PDB entry 4Y9Z | X-ray diffraction, 2.80 A resolution | chains F and G of the 34 polymer chains in the assembly

[Chain F]
Name: proteasome subunit alpha type-7
Source organism: Saccharomyces cerevisiae (strain ATCC 204508 / S288c)
Notes: EC 3.4.25.1
UniProt: P21242 (PSA7_YEAST); residues -3 to 284 here correspond to UniProt positions 1-288 (UniProt number = residue number + 4)
Sequence (288 residues; row label = number of the first residue in the row; numbers below 1 keep their minus sign (Met-3 is residue -3)):
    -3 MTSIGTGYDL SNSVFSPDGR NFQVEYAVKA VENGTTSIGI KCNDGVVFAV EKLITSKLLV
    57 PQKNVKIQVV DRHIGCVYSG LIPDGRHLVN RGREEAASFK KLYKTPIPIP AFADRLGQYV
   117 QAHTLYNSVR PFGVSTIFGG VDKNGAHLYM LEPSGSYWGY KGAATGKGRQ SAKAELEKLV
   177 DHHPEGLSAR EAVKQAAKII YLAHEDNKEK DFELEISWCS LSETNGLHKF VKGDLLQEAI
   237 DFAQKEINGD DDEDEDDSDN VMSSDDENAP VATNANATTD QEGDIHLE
Disordered / not traced: -3 to 1, 245-284
UniProt features mapped onto this chain:
  - modified residue: Thr-2 (N-acetylthreonine)

[Chain G]
Name: Proteasome subunit alpha type-1
Source organism: Saccharomyces cerevisiae (strain ATCC 204508 / S288c)
Notes: EC 3.4.25.1
UniProt: P21243 (PSA1_YEAST); residues -8 to 243 here correspond to UniProt positions 1-252 (UniProt number = residue number + 9)
Sequence (252 residues; numbered -8 to 243; the number before each row is that of its first residue; numbers below 1 keep their minus sign (Met-8 is residue -8)):
    -8 MSGAAAASAA GYDRHITIFS PEGRLYQVEY AFKATNQTNI NSLAVRGKDC TVVISQKKVP
    52 DKLLDPTTVS YIFCISRTIG MVVNGPIPDA RNAALRAKAE AAEFRYKYGY DMPCDVLAKR
   112 MANLSQIYTQ RAYMRPLGVI LTFVSVDEEL GPSIYKTDPA GYYVGYKATA TGPKQQEITT
   172 NLENHFKKSK IDHINEESWE KVVEFAITHM IDALGTEFSK NDLEVGVATK DKFFTLSAEN
   232 IEERLVAIAE QD
Disordered / not traced: -8 to 1, 243
Bound ions: Mg2+: Thr8, Tyr119, Arg122, Met125

[Interface between chain F and chain G]
Pairs across the interface (64; chain F residue first):
  Thr2(F) - His6(G)  hydrogen bond (backbone-side chain)
  Gly3(F) - His6(G)
  Tyr4(F) - Arg5(G)
  Tyr4(F) - His6(G)
  Tyr4(F) - Tyr21(G)
  Ser9(F) - Arg126(G)
  Val10(F) - His6(G)
  Val10(F) - Gln18(G)
  Phe11(F) - Gln18(G)  hydrogen bond (backbone-side chain)
  Phe11(F) - Tyr21(G)
  Phe11(F) - Ala22(G)  hydrophobic
  Phe11(F) - Ala25(G)  hydrophobic
  Phe11(F) - Arg126(G)
  Phe11(F) - Pro127(G)
  Phe11(F) - Gly129(G)
  Ser12(F) - Tyr21(G)
  Pro13(F) - Tyr21(G)  hydrophobic
  Pro13(F) - Lys24(G)  hydrogen bond (backbone-side chain)
  Asp14(F) - Lys24(G)
  Gly15(F) - Tyr21(G)
  Gly15(F) - Ala25(G)
  Lys37(F) - Asp56(G)  salt bridge
  Asp110(F) - Arg82(G)
  Gln114(F) - Arg82(G)  hydrogen bond (side chain-backbone)
  Gln114(F) - Asn83(G)
  Gln114(F) - Leu86(G)
  Gln117(F) - Pro79(G)
  Gln117(F) - Asp80(G)
  Gln117(F) - Asn83(G)  hydrogen bond
  Gln117(F) - Arg126(G)  hydrogen bond
  Thr120(F) - Arg126(G)  hydrogen bond (backbone-side chain)
  Leu121(F) - Tyr124(G)
  Leu121(F) - Arg126(G)  hydrogen bond (backbone-backbone)
  Leu121(F) - Leu128(G)  hydrophobic
  Tyr122(F) - Tyr124(G)
  Tyr122(F) - Met125(G)  hydrophobic
  Ser150(F) - Pro79(G)
  Gly151(F) - Pro79(G)
  Ser152(F) - Ile78(G)
  Ser152(F) - Pro79(G)
  Tyr153(F) - Arg82(G)  hydrogen bond (backbone-side chain)
  Trp154(F) - Leu55(G)  hydrophobic
  Trp154(F) - Thr59(G)
  Trp154(F) - Val60(G)  hydrophobic
  Trp154(F) - Ser61(G)
  Trp154(F) - Tyr62(G)
  Trp154(F) - Ile78(G)  hydrophobic
  Trp154(F) - Arg82(G)
  Gly155(F) - Leu55(G)
  Gly155(F) - Asp56(G)  hydrogen bond (backbone-backbone)
  Gly155(F) - Thr59(G)  hydrogen bond (backbone-side chain)
  Tyr156(F) - Leu54(G)
  Tyr156(F) - Leu55(G)
  Tyr156(F) - Asp56(G)
  Lys157(F) - Lys53(G)
  Lys157(F) - Leu54(G)  hydrogen bond (backbone-backbone)
  Lys157(F) - Leu55(G)
  Gly158(F) - Leu54(G)  hydrogen bond (backbone-backbone)
  Lys169(F) - Leu54(G)
  Leu172(F) - Leu54(G)
  Glu173(F) - Lys53(G)  salt bridge
  Glu173(F) - Leu54(G)
  Val176(F) - Leu54(G)  hydrophobic
  Asp177(F) - Lys53(G)  salt bridge
Other interface residues (no listed pair), chain F (32 interface residues in all): Tyr145
Other interface residues (no listed pair), chain G (29 interface residues in all): Asp52, Pro57

[Summary]
32 residues of chain F face 29 of chain G across their interface, with 13 hydrogen bonds and 3 salt bridges.
Polar contacts include Lys37(F)-Asp56(G), Glu173(F)-Lys53(G) and Asp177(F)-Lys53(G). Thr8(G), Tyr119(G),
Arg122(G) and Met125(G) coordinate Mg2+.
Here chain F is proteasome subunit alpha type-7 and chain G is Proteasome subunit alpha type-1, both from
Saccharomyces cerevisiae (strain ATCC 204508 / S288c). Entry 4Y9Z (Yeast 20S proteasome beta2-H116E mutant in
complex with Ac-LAE-ep) was determined by X-ray diffraction together with 4Y69, 4Y6A, 4Y6V, 4Y6Z, 4Y70, 4Y74
and 34 further entries from the same study.
